Entry 7QN9 (electron microscopy, 2.90 A resolution); this record covers chains D and E of the 7 polymer chains in the assembly.

# Chain D
Name: Gamma-aminobutyric acid receptor subunit beta-3
From: Homo sapiens
UniProt: P28472 (GBRB3_HUMAN); residues -24 to 448 here correspond to UniProt positions 1-473 (UniProt number = residue number + 25)
Amino-acid sequence (473 residues; each row starts with the number of its first residue; numbers below 1 keep their minus sign (Met-24 is residue -24)):
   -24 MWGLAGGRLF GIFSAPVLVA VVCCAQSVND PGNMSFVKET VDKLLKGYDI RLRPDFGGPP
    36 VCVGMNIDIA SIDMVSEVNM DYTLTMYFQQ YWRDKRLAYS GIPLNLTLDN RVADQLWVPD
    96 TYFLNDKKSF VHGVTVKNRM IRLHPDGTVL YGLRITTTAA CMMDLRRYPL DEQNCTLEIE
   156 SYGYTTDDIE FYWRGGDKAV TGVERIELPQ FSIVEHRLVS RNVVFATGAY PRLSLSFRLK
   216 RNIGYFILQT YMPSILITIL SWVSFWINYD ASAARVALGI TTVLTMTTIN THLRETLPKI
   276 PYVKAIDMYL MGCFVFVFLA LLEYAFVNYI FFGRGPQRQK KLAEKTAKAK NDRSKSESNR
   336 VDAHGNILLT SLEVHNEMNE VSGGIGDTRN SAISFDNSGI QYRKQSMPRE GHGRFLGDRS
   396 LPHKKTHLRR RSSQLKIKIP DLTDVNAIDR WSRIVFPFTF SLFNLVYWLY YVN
Unresolved in the structure: -24 to 7, 310-418, 448
Disulfide bonds: Cys136-Cys150
Glycans and other covalent adducts: N-acetylglucosamine (NAG) linked to Asn80; glycan linked to Asn149
Ligand contacts: histamine (HSM): Tyr97, Glu155, Ser156, Tyr157, Phe200, Thr202, Tyr205
UniProt features mapped onto this chain:
  - binding site (benzamidine): Asp95 to Tyr97, Glu155 to Tyr157, Phe200
  - binding site (4-aminobutanoate): Tyr97, Glu155, Tyr157, Thr202
  - binding site (histamine): Tyr97, Ser156, Tyr157, Thr202
  - glycosylation (N-linked (GlcNAc...) asparagine): Asn8, Asn80, Asn149

# Chain E
Name: Gamma-aminobutyric acid receptor subunit delta
From: Homo sapiens
UniProt: O14764 (GBRD_HUMAN); residues 1-452 here = UniProt positions 1-452
Amino-acid sequence (472 residues; each row starts with the number of its first residue):
     1 MDAPARLLAP LLLLCAQQLR GTRAMNDIGD YVGSNLEISW LPNLDGLIAG YARNFRPGIG
    61 GPPVNVALAL EVASIDHISE ANMEYTMTVF LHQSWRDSRL SYNHTNETLG LDSRFVDKLW
   121 LPDTFIVNAK SAWFHDVTVE NKLIRLQPDG VILYSIRITS TVACDMDLAK YPMDEQECML
   181 DLESYGYSSE DIVYYWSESQ EHIHGLDKLQ LAQFTITSYR FTTELMNFKS AGQFPRLSLH
   241 FHLRRNRGVY IIQSYMPSVL LVAMSWVSFW ISQAAVPARV SLGITTVLTM TTLMVSARSS
   301 LPRASAIKAL DVYFWICYVF VFAALVEYAF AHFNADYRKK QKAKVKVSRP RAEMDVRNAI
   361 VLFSLSAAGV TQELAISRRQ RRVPGNLMGS YRSVGVETGE TKKEGAARSG GQGGIRARLR
   421 PIDADTIDIY ARAVFPAAFA AVNVIYWAAY AMGGSGGSGG SGKTETSQVA PA
Unresolved in the structure: 1-43, 337-423, 452-472
Disulfide bonds: Cys164-Cys178
Glycans and other covalent adducts: N-acetylglucosamine (NAG) linked to Asn65
Construct notes: expression tag (453-472)
UniProt features mapped onto this chain:
  - modified residue: Ser390 (Phosphoserine)
  - glycosylation (N-linked (GlcNAc...) asparagine): Asn103, Asn106
  - natural variant: Glu177 (E177A: In GEFSP5), Arg220 (R220C: In GEFSP5; uncertain significance; R220H: Reduced receptor current amplitudes), Val370 (V370I: Found in a patient with childhood onset epileptic encephalopathy; uncertain significance)
From the paper describing this entry:
  - specificity-determining residues: Glu71, His92 (proposed by the authors, not directly observed)

# How chain D and chain E interact
Pairs across the interface (78):
  Met9(D) - Arg56(E)
  Met9(D) - Gly58(E)
  Met9(D) - Ile59(E)  hydrophobic
  Met9(D) - Arg99(E)
  Val12(D) - Phe55(E)  hydrophobic
  Lys13(D) - Gly50(E)
  Lys13(D) - Phe55(E)
  Val16(D) - Phe55(E)  hydrophobic
  Asp48(D) - Lys130(E)
  Tyr62(D) - Phe125(E)
  Tyr62(D) - Val127(E)
  Tyr62(D) - Tyr185(E)  hydrophobic
  Thr82(D) - Gly186(E)
  Thr82(D) - Tyr187(E)
  Leu83(D) - Asn54(E)
  Leu83(D) - Phe55(E)  hydrophobic
  Leu83(D) - Tyr187(E)
  Asp84(D) - Asn54(E)  hydrogen bond (backbone-backbone)
  Asp84(D) - Tyr187(E)  hydrogen bond (backbone-side chain)
  Arg86(D) - Arg53(E)
  Arg86(D) - Asp117(E)  salt bridge
  Arg86(D) - Leu119(E)
  Phe105(D) - Lys130(E)
  His107(D) - Ala129(E)
  His107(D) - Lys130(E)
  Gly108(D) - Phe134(E)
  Val109(D) - Thr124(E)
  Val109(D) - Phe125(E)
  Val109(D) - Ala132(E)
  Val109(D) - Trp133(E)
  Val109(D) - Phe134(E)  hydrophobic
  Val109(D) - Ile158(E)  hydrophobic
  Thr110(D) - Leu91(E)
  Thr110(D) - Thr124(E)  hydrogen bond (side chain-backbone)
  Thr110(D) - Phe125(E)
  Thr110(D) - Phe134(E)
  Thr110(D) - Ile156(E)
  Val111(D) - Asp123(E)
  Asn113(D) - Phe125(E)
  Asn113(D) - Tyr185(E)
  Arg114(D) - Tyr185(E)
  Met115(D) - Tyr185(E)
  Arg117(D) - Gly186(E)
  Arg117(D) - Ala231(E)
  Gly127(D) - Tyr185(E)
  Leu128(D) - Tyr185(E)  hydrogen bond (backbone-side chain)
  Arg129(D) - Phe125(E)
  Arg129(D) - Ile126(E)  hydrogen bond (side chain-backbone)
  Arg129(D) - Val127(E)  hydrogen bond (side chain-backbone)
  Arg129(D) - Ala129(E)
  Arg129(D) - Tyr185(E)  hydrogen bond (backbone-side chain)
  Glu182(D) - Asp165(E)
  Gln185(D) - Ser305(E)
  Tyr220(D) - Ser305(E)
  Leu223(D) - Ile307(E)  hydrophobic
  Leu223(D) - Trp315(E)  hydrogen bond (backbone-side chain)
  Gln224(D) - Arg298(E)  hydrogen bond
  Gln224(D) - Trp315(E)
  Leu231(D) - Phe322(E)
  Ile232(D) - Val287(E)  hydrophobic
  Ile232(D) - Tyr318(E)
  Leu235(D) - Leu325(E)  hydrophobic
  Val238(D) - Ala329(E)  hydrophobic
  Ile242(D) - His332(E)
  Asn243(D) - His332(E)  hydrogen bond
  Asn243(D) - Asp336(E)
  Ala246(D) - Val276(E)  hydrophobic
  Ala249(D) - Val276(E)  hydrophobic
  Ala249(D) - Pro277(E)  hydrophobic
  Ala249(D) - Val280(E)
  Ala252(D) - Ile284(E)
  Leu253(D) - Ile284(E)  hydrophobic
  Thr256(D) - Ile284(E)
  Leu259(D) - Leu288(E)  hydrophobic
  Thr260(D) - Leu288(E)
  Thr260(D) - Thr291(E)
  His267(D) - Val295(E)
  Glu270(D) - Ser299(E)
Other interface residues (no listed pair), chain D (50 interface residues in all): Leu79, Thr131, Pro184, Phe221, Pro228, Trp241, Ala248
Other interface residues (no listed pair), chain E (65 interface residues in all): Ala49, Tyr51, Ala52, Pro57, Gly60, Gln93, Trp120, Leu121, Pro122, Ser131, Asp191, Lys229, Arg303, Ala304, Ala306, Asp311, Val326, Phe333

# Summary
50 residues of chain D face 65 of chain E across their interface, with 10 hydrogen bonds and 1 salt bridge.
Polar contacts include Arg86(D)-Asp117(E), Asp84(D)-Tyr187(E) and Thr110(D)-Thr124(E). Chain D binds
histamine. N-acetylglucosamine is covalently linked to Asn80(D). N-acetylglucosamine is covalently linked to
Asn65(E). The paper reports specificity determinants Glu71(E) and His92(E).
Here chain D is Gamma-aminobutyric acid receptor subunit beta-3 and chain E is Gamma-aminobutyric acid
receptor subunit delta, both from Homo sapiens. Entry 7QN9 (Cryo-EM structure of human full-length
extrasynaptic alpha4beta3delta GABA(A)R in complex with GABA, histamine and nanobody Nb25 ...) was determined
by electron microscopy (same publication as 7QN5, 7QN6, 7QN7, 7QN8, 7QNA, 7QNB and 3 further entries).
